PDB entry 5O49 | X-ray diffraction, 1.91 A resolution | chain A

# Chain A
Molecule: Fibroblast growth factor receptor 1
Organism: Homo sapiens
Notes: EC 2.7.10.1
UniProtKB: P11362 (FGFR1_HUMAN); numbering as in UniProt (aligned over 458-765)
Amino-acid sequence (309 residues; numbered 457 to 765; the number before each row is that of its first residue):
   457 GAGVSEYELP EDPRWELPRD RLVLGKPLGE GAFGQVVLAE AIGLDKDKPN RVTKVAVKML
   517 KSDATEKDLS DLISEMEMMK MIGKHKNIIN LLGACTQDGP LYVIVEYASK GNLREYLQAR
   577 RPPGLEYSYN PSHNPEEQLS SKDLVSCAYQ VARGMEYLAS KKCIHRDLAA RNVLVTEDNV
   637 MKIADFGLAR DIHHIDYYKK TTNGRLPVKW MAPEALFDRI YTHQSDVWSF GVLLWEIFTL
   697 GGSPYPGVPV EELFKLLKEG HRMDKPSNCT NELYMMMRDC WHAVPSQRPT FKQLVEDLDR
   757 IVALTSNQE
Unresolved in the structure: 457-463, 580-591, 765
Covalently attached groups: compound 9K5 linked to Lys514
Differences from the reference sequence: expression tag (457); engineered mutation Ala488 (Cys in P11362), Ser584 (Cys in P11362)
Small-molecule neighbours: 9K5 ([(2R,3S,4R,5R)-5-(6-aminopurin-9-yl)-3,4-bis(oxidanyl)oxolan-2-yl]methyl 3-fluorosulfonylbenzoate): Leu484, Gly485, Glu486, Gly487, Ala488, Phe489, Gly490, Gln491, Val492, Ala512, Glu531, Ile545, Val561, Glu562, Tyr563, Ala564, Leu630, Asp641, Leu644
Swiss-Prot annotation at these positions:
  - active site: Asp623 (Proton acceptor)
  - binding site (ATP): Leu484 to Gly487, Phe489, Gly490, Lys514, Glu562 to Ala564, Asn568, Arg627, Asp641
  - modified residue (Phosphotyrosine): Tyr463, Tyr583, Tyr585, Tyr653, Tyr654, Tyr730
  - natural variant: Arg470 (R470L: In HH2), Pro483 (P483T: In HH2), Gly490 (G490R: In HRTFDS), Ala520 (A520T: In HH2), Ile538 (I538V: In HH2), Asn546 (N546K: In ECCL), Val607 (V607M: In HH2), Lys618 (K618N: In HH2), His621 (H621R: In HH2), Arg622 (R622G: In HH2; R622Q: In HH2), Asp623 (D623Y: In HRTFDS), Arg627 (R627T: In HRTFDS), 16 further natural variant entries in UniProt
  - mutagenesis: Lys514 (K514A: Loss of kinase activity), Arg577 (R577E: Strongly reduced autophosphorylation in response to FGF signaling. No effect on in vitro kinase activity), Arg609 (R609V: Abolishes interaction with PLCG1), Asp623 (D623A: Loss of kinase activity), Tyr653 (Y653F: No effect on kinase activity. Loss of autophosphorylation and kinase activity; when associated with F-654), Tyr654 (Y654F: Reduced kinase activity. Loss of autophosphorylation and kinase activity; when associated with F-653), Asp755 (D755V: Abolishes interaction with PLCG1)

# In short
Covalently linked compound 9K5: at Lys514. UniProt lists active-site residue Asp623, 13 ATP-binding residues
and 7 mutagenesis sites.
Chain A is Fibroblast growth factor receptor 1 (Homo sapiens); the structure, Human FGF in complex with a
covalent inhibitor, was determined by X-ray diffraction, deposited together with 5O4A.
